6J1Z - chain A; structure by X-ray diffraction, 2.70 A resolution.

# Chain A
Molecule: NEDD4-like E3 ubiquitin-protein ligase WWP2
From: Homo sapiens
Notes: EC 2.3.2.26
UniProtKB: O00308 (WWP2_HUMAN); the construct has insertions or renumbered stretches relative to UniProt, so the offset changes along the chain: 330-393 = UniProt 330-393; 460-472 = UniProt 394-406; 480-870 = UniProt 480-870
Chain sequence (481 residues; row label = number of the first residue in the row; note: 66 numbers in that range are skipped by the numbering (no residue carries them; nothing is unmodelled there)):
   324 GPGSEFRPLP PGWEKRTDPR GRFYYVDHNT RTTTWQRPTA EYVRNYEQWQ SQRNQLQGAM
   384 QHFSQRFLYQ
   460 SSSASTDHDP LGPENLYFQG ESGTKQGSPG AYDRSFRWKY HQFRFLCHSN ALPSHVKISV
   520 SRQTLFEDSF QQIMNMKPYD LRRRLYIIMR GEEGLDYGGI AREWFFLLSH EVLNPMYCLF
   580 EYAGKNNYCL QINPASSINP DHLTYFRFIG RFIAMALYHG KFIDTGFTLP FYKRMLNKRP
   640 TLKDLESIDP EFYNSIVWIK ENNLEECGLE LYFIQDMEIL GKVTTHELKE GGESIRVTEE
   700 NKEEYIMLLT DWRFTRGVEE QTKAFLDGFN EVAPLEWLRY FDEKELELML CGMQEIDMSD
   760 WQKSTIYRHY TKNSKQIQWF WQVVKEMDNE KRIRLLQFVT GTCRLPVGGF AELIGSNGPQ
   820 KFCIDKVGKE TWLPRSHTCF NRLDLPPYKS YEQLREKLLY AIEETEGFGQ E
Not modelled in the structure: 324-331, 460-492, 549-558, 660-670, 681-689, 864-870
Construct notes: expression tag (324-329); linker (473-479)
Swiss-Prot annotation at these positions:
  - active site: Cys-838 (Glycyl thioester intermediate)
From the paper describing this entry:
  - mutagenesis - Y491A, M575E: decreased binding to WW
  - mutagenesis - W358A: decreased binding to HECT
  - mutagenesis - Y491A, M575E: increased catalytic activity
  - mutagenesis - Y491A/M575E: abolished binding to WW

# In short
UniProt lists active-site residue Cys-838. From the paper: Y491A and M575E reduce binding to WW; Y491A and
M575E increase catalytic activity.
Chain A is NEDD4-like E3 ubiquitin-protein ligase WWP2 (Homo sapiens); the structure, WWP2 semi-open
conformation, was determined by X-ray diffraction, deposited together with 6J1X and 6J1Y.
